Entry 3B88 (X-ray diffraction, 2.00 A resolution); this record covers chain A.

Chain A:
Protein: General odorant-binding protein lush
From: Drosophila melanogaster
Notes: fragment: Chain A
Reference sequence: O02372 (OB76A_DROME); residues 1-124 here correspond to UniProt positions 30-153 (UniProt number = residue number + 29)
Sequence (124 residues; numbered 1 to 124; the number before each row is that of its first residue):
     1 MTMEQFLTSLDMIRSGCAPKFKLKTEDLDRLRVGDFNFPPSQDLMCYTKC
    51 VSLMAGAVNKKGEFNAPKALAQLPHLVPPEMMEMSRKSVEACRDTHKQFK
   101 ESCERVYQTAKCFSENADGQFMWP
Disulfides: Cys17-Cys50, Cys46-Cys103, Cys92-Cys112
Construct notes: engineered mutation Ala57 (Thr86 in O02372)
Ligand contacts: ETE (2-{2-[2-2-(methoxy-ethoxy)-ethoxy]-ethoxy}-ethanol): Met12, Ile13, Val51, Met54, Ala55, Leu76, Val77, Trp123, Pro124
Swiss-Prot annotation at these positions:
  - binding site (1-propanol): Ser52
  - binding site (butan-1-ol): Ser52
  - binding site (ethanol): Ser52
From the paper describing this entry:
  - mutagenesis - T57A: abolished binding to alcohol
  - mutagenesis - S52A (14 fold): decreased binding to butanol
  - mutagenesis - S52A: decreased binding to pentanol
  - mutagenesis - S52A: abolished binding to ethanol
  - mutagenesis - S52A (Tm change 9 degC): increased stability

Summary:
Bound to chain A: compound ETE. From UniProt: residue binding 1-propanol Ser52, butan-1-ol-binding residue
Ser52 and ethanol-binding residue Ser52. The paper reports that T57A abolishes binding to alcohol; S52A
reduces binding to butanol.
Chain A is General odorant-binding protein lush (Drosophila melanogaster); the structure, Complex of T57A
Substituted Drosophila LUSH Protein with Ethanol, was determined by X-ray diffraction together with 3B6X,
3B7A, 3B86, 3B87 and 1T14 from the same study.
